Entry 6MWR (X-ray diffraction, 3.30 A resolution); this record covers chains A and D of the 4 polymer chains in the assembly.

# Chain A
Molecule: Major histocompatibility complex class I-related gene protein
Organism: Homo sapiens
Reference sequence: Q95460 (HMR1_HUMAN); residues 1-270 here correspond to UniProt positions 23-292 (UniProt number = residue number + 22)
Chain sequence (271 residues; numbered 0 to 270; the number before each row is that of its first residue; numbering starts at 0):
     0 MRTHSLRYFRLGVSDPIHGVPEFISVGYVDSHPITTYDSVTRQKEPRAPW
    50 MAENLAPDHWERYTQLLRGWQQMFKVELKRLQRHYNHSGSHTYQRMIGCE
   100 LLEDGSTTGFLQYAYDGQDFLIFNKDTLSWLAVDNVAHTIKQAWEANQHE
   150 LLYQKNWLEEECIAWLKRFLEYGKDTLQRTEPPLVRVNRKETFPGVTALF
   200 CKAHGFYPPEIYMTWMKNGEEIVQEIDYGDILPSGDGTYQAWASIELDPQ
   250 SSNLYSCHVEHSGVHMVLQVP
Unresolved in the structure: 0-1, 249-252
Cystine bridges: Cys98-Cys161, Cys200-Cys256
Covalently attached groups: compound 2LJ linked to Lys43
Sequence notes: initiating methionine (0); conflict Ser261 (Cys283 in Q95460)
Small-molecule neighbours: 2LJ (1-deoxy-1-({2,6-dioxo-5-[(E)-propylideneamino]-1,2,3,6-tetrahydropyrimidin-4-yl}amino)-D-ribitol): Tyr7, Phe8, Arg9, Ser24, Thr34, His58, Tyr62, Leu66, Trp69, Arg94, Ile96, Tyr152, Gln153, Trp156

# Chain D
Molecule: Delta chain of T cell receptor
Organism: Homo sapiens
Chain sequence (236 residues; row label = number of the first residue in the row):
     4 AQKVTQAQSSVSMPVRKAVTLNCLYETSWWSYYIFWYKQLPSKEMIFLIR
    54 QGSDEQNAKSGRYSVNFKKAAKSVALTISALQLEDSAKYFCALGVRAFLR
   104 DWGIRVLIFGKGTRVTVEPRSQPHTKPSVFVMKNGTNVACLVKEFYPKDI
   154 RINLVSSKKITEFDPAIVISPSGKYNAVKLGKYEDSNSVTCSVQHDNKTV
   204 HSTDFEVKTDSTDHVKPKETENTKQPSKSASGLVPR
Unresolved in the structure: 4, 210-239
Cystine bridges: Cys26-Cys94
Covalently attached groups: N-acetylglucosamine (NAG) linked to Asn137

# How chain A and chain D interact
Contacting residue pairs (22; chain A residue first):
  Glu99(A) with Asp57(D)
  Phe109(A) with Gln59(D)
  Gln111(A) with Gln59(D)
  Glu209(A) with Ser34(D); Phe101(D)
  Ile210(A) with Phe101(D)
  Tyr211(A) with Phe101(D)
  Met215(A) with Ile107(D), hydrophobic
  Glu220(A) with Ile107(D)
  Gln223(A) with Gln5(D), hydrogen bond (backbone-side chain)
  Tyr227(A) with Ser31(D); Trp32(D)
  Asp229(A) with Trp33(D)
  Ile230(A) with Trp33(D)
  Glu259(A) with Ala100(D); Phe101(D); Leu102(D); Trp105(D), hydrogen bond
  Gly262(A) with Leu102(D)
  Val263(A) with Leu102(D)
  His264(A) with Leu102(D); Trp105(D)
Other interface residues (no listed pair), chain A (20 interface residues in all): Thr2, Val222, Ile225, His257
Other interface residues (no listed pair), chain D (16 interface residues in all): Glu58, Val98, Arg99, Ile111

# In short
The interface between chain A and chain D involves 20 residues on one side and 16 on the other, with 2
hydrogen bonds. Polar contacts include Gln223(A)-Gln5(D) and Glu259(A)-Trp105(D). Covalently linked compound
2LJ: at Lys43(A). N-acetylglucosamine is covalently linked to Asn137(D).
Chain A is Major histocompatibility complex class I-related gene protein and chain D is Delta chain of T cell
receptor, both from Homo sapiens; the structure, Recognition of MHC-like molecule, was determined by X-ray
diffraction.
